7W98 - chains B and A of the 4 polymer chains in the assembly; structure by electron microscopy, 3.60 A resolution.

# Chain B (and A)
Name: Spike glycoprotein
From: Severe acute respiratory syndrome-related coronavirus
Notes: chain A of this document is another copy of the same molecule, construct and numbering; everything in this record applies to it too
UniProt: P0DTC2 (SPIKE_SARS2); residues 1-1206 here = UniProt positions 1-1206
Amino-acid sequence (1261 residues; row label = number of the first residue in the row):
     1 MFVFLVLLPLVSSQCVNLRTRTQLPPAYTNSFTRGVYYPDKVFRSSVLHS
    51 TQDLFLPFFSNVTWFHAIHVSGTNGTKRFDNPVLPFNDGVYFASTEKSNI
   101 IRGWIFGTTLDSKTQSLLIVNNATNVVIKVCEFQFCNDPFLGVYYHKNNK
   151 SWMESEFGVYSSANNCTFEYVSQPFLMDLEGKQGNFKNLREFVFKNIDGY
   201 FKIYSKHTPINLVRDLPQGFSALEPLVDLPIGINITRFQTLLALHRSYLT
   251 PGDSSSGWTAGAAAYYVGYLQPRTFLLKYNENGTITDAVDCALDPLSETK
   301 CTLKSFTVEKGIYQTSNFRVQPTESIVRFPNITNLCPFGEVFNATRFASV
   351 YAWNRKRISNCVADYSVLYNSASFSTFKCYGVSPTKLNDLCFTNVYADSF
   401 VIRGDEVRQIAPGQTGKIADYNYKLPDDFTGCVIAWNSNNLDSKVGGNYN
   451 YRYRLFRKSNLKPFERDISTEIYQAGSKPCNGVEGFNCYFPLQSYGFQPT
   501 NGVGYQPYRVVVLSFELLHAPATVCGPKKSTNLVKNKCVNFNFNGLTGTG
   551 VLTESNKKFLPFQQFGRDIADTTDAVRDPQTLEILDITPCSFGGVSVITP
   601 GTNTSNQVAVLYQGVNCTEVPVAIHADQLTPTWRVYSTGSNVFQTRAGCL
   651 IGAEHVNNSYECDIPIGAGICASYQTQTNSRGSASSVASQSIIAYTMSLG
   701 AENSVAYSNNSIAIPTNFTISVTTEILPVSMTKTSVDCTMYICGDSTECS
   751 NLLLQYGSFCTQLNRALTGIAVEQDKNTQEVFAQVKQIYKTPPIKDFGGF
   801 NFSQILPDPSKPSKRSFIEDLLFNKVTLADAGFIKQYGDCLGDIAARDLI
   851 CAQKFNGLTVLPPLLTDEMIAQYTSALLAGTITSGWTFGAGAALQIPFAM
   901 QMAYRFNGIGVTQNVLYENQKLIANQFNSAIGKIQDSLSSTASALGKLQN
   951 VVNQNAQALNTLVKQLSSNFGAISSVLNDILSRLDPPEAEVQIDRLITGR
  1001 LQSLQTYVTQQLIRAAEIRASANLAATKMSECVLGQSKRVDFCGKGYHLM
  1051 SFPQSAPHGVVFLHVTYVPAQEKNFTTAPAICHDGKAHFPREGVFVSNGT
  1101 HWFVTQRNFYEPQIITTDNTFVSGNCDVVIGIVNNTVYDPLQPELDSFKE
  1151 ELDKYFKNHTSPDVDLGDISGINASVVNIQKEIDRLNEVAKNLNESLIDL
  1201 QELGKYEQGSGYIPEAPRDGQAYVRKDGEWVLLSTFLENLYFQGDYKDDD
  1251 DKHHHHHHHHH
Unresolved in the structure: 1-13, 70-76, 156-157, 248-254, 621-640, 677-688, 828-853, 1148-1261
Cystine bridges: Cys-131/Cys-166, Cys-291/Cys-301, Cys-336/Cys-361, Cys-379/Cys-432, Cys-391/Cys-525, Cys-480/Cys-488, Cys-538/Cys-590, Cys-617/Cys-649, Cys-662/Cys-671, Cys-738/Cys-760, Cys-743/Cys-749, Cys-1032/Cys-1043, Cys-1082/Cys-1126
Construct notes: variant Arg-19 (Thr in P0DTC2), Gly-158 (Arg in P0DTC2), Arg-452 (Leu in P0DTC2), Lys-478 (Thr in P0DTC2), Gly-614 (Asp in P0DTC2), Arg-681 (Pro in P0DTC2), Asn-950 (Asp in P0DTC2); conflict Gly-682 (Arg in P0DTC2), Ser-683 (Arg in P0DTC2), Ser-685 (Arg in P0DTC2), Pro-986 (Lys in P0DTC2), Pro-987 (Val in P0DTC2); expression tag (1207-1261)
Curated features (UniProtKB/Swiss-Prot):
  - region: Asn-280 to Cys-301 (Putative superantigen), Arg-403 to Asp-405 (Integrin-binding motif), Asn-448 to Tyr-451, Tyr-453 to Phe-456 (Immunodominant HLA epitope recognized by the CD8+), Ser-816 to Tyr-837 (Fusion peptide 1), Lys-835 to Phe-855 (Fusion peptide 2), Asp-1163 to Glu-1202 (Heptad repeat 2)
  - site: Arg-815, Ser-816 (Cleavage)
  - glycosylation: Asn-17 (N-linked (GlcNAc...) (complex) asparagine), Asn-61 (N-linked (GlcNAc...) (hybrid) asparagine), Asn-74 (N-linked (GlcNAc...) (complex) asparagine), Asn-122 (N-linked (GlcNAc...) (hybrid) asparagine), Asn-149 (N-linked (GlcNAc...) (complex) asparagine), Asn-165 (N-linked (GlcNAc...) (complex) asparagine), Asn-234 (N-linked (GlcNAc...) (high mannose) asparagine), Asn-282 (N-linked (GlcNAc...) (complex) asparagine), Thr-323 (O-linked (GalNAc) threonine), Ser-325 (O-linked (HexNAc...) serine), Asn-331 (N-linked (GlcNAc...) (complex) asparagine), Asn-343 (N-linked (GlcNAc...) (complex) asparagine), Asn-603 (N-linked (GlcNAc...) (hybrid) asparagine), Asn-616 (N-linked (GlcNAc...) (complex) asparagine), Asn-657 (N-linked (GlcNAc...) (complex) asparagine), Thr-676 (O-linked (GlcNAc...) threonine), Thr-678 (O-linked (GlcNAc...) threonine), Asn-709 (N-linked (GlcNAc...) (high mannose) asparagine), Asn-717 (N-linked (GlcNAc...) (hybrid) asparagine), Asn-801 (N-linked (GlcNAc...) (hybrid) asparagine) and 6 more in UniProt

# How chain B and chain A interact
Contacting residue pairs (120; chain B residue first):
  Lys-41(B) / Gln-563(A)  hydrogen bond (backbone-side chain)
  Lys-41(B) / Phe-565(A)
  Val-42(B) / Gln-563(A)
  Val-42(B) / Arg-567(A)
  Phe-43(B) / Phe-559(A)  hydrophobic
  Phe-43(B) / Leu-560(A)
  Phe-43(B) / Gln-563(A)
  Phe-43(B) / Phe-565(A)
  Phe-43(B) / Gly-566(A)
  Phe-43(B) / Arg-567(A)
  Val-47(B) / Ile-569(A)  hydrophobic
  Tyr-200(B) / Asn-394(A)  hydrogen bond
  Tyr-200(B) / Tyr-396(A)
  Pro-230(B) / Arg-357(A)
  Pro-230(B) / Tyr-396(A)
  Gly-232(B) / Arg-355(A)
  Asn-282(B) / Lys-558(A)
  Asp-737(B) / Asn-317(A)  hydrogen bond
  Asp-745(B) / Arg-319(A)  salt bridge
  Leu-754(B) / Ser-968(A)
  Gln-755(B) / Ser-968(A)  hydrogen bond (backbone-side chain)
  Gln-755(B) / Asn-969(A)
  Gln-755(B) / Phe-970(A)  hydrogen bond (backbone-backbone)
  Gln-755(B) / Gly-971(A)  hydrogen bond (side chain-backbone)
  Tyr-756(B) / Gln-965(A)
  Tyr-756(B) / Ser-968(A)
  Tyr-756(B) / Phe-970(A)
  Gly-757(B) / Ser-968(A)  hydrogen bond (backbone-side chain)
  Ser-758(B) / Thr-961(A)
  Ser-758(B) / Gln-965(A)  hydrogen bond
  Phe-759(B) / Gln-965(A)
  Phe-759(B) / Gly-999(A)
  Phe-759(B) / Ser-1003(A)
  Gln-762(B) / Thr-961(A)
  Gln-762(B) / Thr-1006(A)
  Gln-762(B) / Gln-1010(A)  hydrogen bond
  Glu-773(B) / Glu-1017(A)
  Gln-784(B) / Asp-1041(A)
  Gln-784(B) / Lys-1045(A)
  Gln-787(B) / Ala-701(A)
  Gln-787(B) / Asn-703(A)  hydrogen bond
  Ile-788(B) / Leu-699(A)
  Ile-788(B) / Gly-700(A)
  Ile-788(B) / Ala-701(A)  hydrogen bond (backbone-backbone)
  Ile-788(B) / Glu-702(A)
  Ile-788(B) / Asn-703(A)  hydrogen bond (backbone-backbone)
  Lys-790(B) / Glu-702(A)  salt bridge
  Lys-790(B) / Ser-704(A)  hydrogen bond (backbone-side chain)
  Lys-790(B) / Tyr-707(A)
  Pro-792(B) / Tyr-707(A)
  Asp-796(B) / Asn-709(A)
  Phe-855(B) / Phe-592(A)  hydrophobic
  Leu-858(B) / Phe-592(A)
  Thr-859(B) / Phe-592(A)
  Leu-861(B) / Gln-613(A)
  Pro-863(B) / Gly-667(A)
  Pro-863(B) / Ala-668(A)  hydrogen bond (backbone-backbone)
  Leu-864(B) / Pro-665(A)  hydrophobic
  Leu-864(B) / Ala-668(A)  hydrogen bond (backbone-backbone)
  Leu-864(B) / Gly-669(A)  hydrogen bond (backbone-backbone)
  Leu-865(B) / Met-697(A)  hydrophobic
  Thr-866(B) / Ala-668(A)
  Met-869(B) / Gly-669(A)
  Met-869(B) / Thr-696(A)
  Met-869(B) / Met-697(A)
  Met-869(B) / Leu-699(A)
  Gln-872(B) / Leu-699(A)
  Tyr-873(B) / Leu-699(A)
  Thr-883(B) / Tyr-707(A)
  Trp-886(B) / Tyr-1047(A)  hydrogen bond
  Gly-889(B) / Lys-1045(A)  hydrogen bond (backbone-side chain)
  Ala-890(B) / Gly-1046(A)
  Ala-892(B) / Glu-1072(A)
  Ala-893(B) / Glu-1072(A)
  Leu-894(B) / Ala-713(A)
  Gln-895(B) / Ala-706(A)
  Gln-895(B) / Tyr-707(A)
  Gln-895(B) / Ser-708(A)
  Gln-895(B) / Ser-711(A)  hydrogen bond (side chain-backbone)
  Gln-895(B) / Ile-712(A)
  Gln-895(B) / Ala-713(A)  hydrogen bond (backbone-backbone)
  Ile-896(B) / Ile-712(A)  hydrophobic
  Pro-897(B) / Ser-708(A)
  Pro-897(B) / Asn-709(A)
  Pro-897(B) / Ser-711(A)
  Met-900(B) / Ala-1078(A)
  Met-900(B) / Pro-1079(A)
  Tyr-904(B) / Gly-1093(A)  hydrogen bond (side chain-backbone)
  Tyr-904(B) / Val-1094(A)
  Tyr-904(B) / Arg-1107(A)  hydrogen bond
  Gln-913(B) / Phe-1089(A)
  Gln-913(B) / Pro-1090(A)  hydrogen bond (side chain-backbone)
  Gln-913(B) / Phe-1121(A)
  Asn-914(B) / Phe-1089(A)
  Asn-914(B) / Ser-1123(A)
  Tyr-917(B) / Pro-1079(A)
  Tyr-917(B) / Phe-1089(A)  hydrophobic
  Glu-918(B) / Ser-1123(A)
  Val-963(B) / Ala-570(A)  hydrophobic
  Asp-979(B) / Leu-518(A)
  Leu-981(B) / Lys-386(A)  hydrogen bond (backbone-side chain)
  Ser-982(B) / Lys-386(A)
  Ser-982(B) / Leu-390(A)
  Arg-983(B) / Gly-381(A)  hydrogen bond (side chain-backbone)
  Arg-983(B) / Val-382(A)
  Arg-983(B) / Ser-383(A)  hydrogen bond (backbone-backbone)
  Arg-983(B) / Thr-430(A)  hydrogen bond
  Arg-983(B) / Leu-517(A)
  Leu-984(B) / Lys-386(A)
  Asp-985(B) / Ser-383(A)  hydrogen bond
  Asp-985(B) / Pro-384(A)
  Glu-988(B) / Tyr-380(A)
  Gln-1002(B) / Gln-1002(A)
  Arg-1019(B) / Glu-1017(A)  salt bridge
  Ser-1030(B) / Val-1040(A)
  Ser-1030(B) / Asp-1041(A)  hydrogen bond
  Glu-1031(B) / Arg-1039(A)  salt bridge
  Arg-1039(B) / Arg-1039(A)
  Glu-1144(B) / Leu-1141(A)
  Glu-1144(B) / Leu-1145(A)
Interface residues without a listed pair, chain B (84 interface residues in all): Tyr-38, Arg-44, His-49, Pro-225, Leu-226, Asp-427, Arg-765, Lys-786, Tyr-789, Pro-862, Gln-920, Lys-921, Asn-978, Gln-1005, Thr-1009, Leu-1012, Leu-1034, Gly-1035, Leu-1141
Interface residues without a listed pair, chain A (99 interface residues in all): Phe-429, Thr-547, Phe-562, Asp-571, Ile-584, Pro-589, Ala-647, Ile-666, Ile-670, Ile-714, Pro-715, Gln-957, Pro-986, Pro-987, Glu-990, Thr-1009, Ile-1013, Thr-1077, Asn-1108, Gly-1124, Val-1128, Val-1129, Ile-1130

# Overview
The interface between chain B and chain A involves 84 residues on one side and 99 on the other; the contacts
include 29 hydrogen bonds and 4 salt bridges. Among the polar pairs are Asp-745(B)/Arg-319(A),
Lys-790(B)/Glu-702(A) and Arg-1019(B)/Glu-1017(A).
Both chains are Spike glycoprotein (Severe acute respiratory syndrome-related coronavirus). Entry 7W98
(SARS-CoV-2 Delta S-ACE2-C1) was determined by electron microscopy, deposited together with 7W99, 7W9B, 7W9C,
7W9E, 7W9F and 7W9I.
